Entry 1BBT (X-ray diffraction, 2.60 A resolution); this record covers chains 1 and 2 of the 4 polymer chains in the assembly.

[Chain 1]
Molecule: Foot-and-mouth disease virus (subunit VP1)
Source organism: Foot-and-mouth disease virus
UniProtKB: Q84771 (Q84771_9PICO); residues 1-213 here correspond to UniProt positions 508-720 (UniProt number = residue number + 507)
Amino-acid sequence (213 residues; row label = number of the first residue in the row):
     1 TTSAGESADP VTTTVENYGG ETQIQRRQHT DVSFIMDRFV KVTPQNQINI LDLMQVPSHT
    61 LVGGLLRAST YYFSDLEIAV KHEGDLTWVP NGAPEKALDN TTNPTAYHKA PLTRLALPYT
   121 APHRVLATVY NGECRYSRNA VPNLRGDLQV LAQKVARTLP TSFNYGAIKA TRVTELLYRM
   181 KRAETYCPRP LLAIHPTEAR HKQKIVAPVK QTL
Disordered / not traced: 135-156, 209-213
Differences from the reference sequence: conflict Val56 (Ile780 in Q84771), Gly64 (Ala788 in Q84771), Ser137 (Asn861 in Q84771)

[Chain 2]
Molecule: Foot-and-mouth disease virus (subunit VP2)
Source organism: Foot-and-mouth disease virus
UniProtKB: Q84771 (Q84771_9PICO); residues 1-218 here correspond to UniProt positions 70-287 (UniProt number = residue number + 69)
Amino-acid sequence (218 residues; numbered 1 to 218; the number before each row is that of its first residue):
     1 DKKTEETTLL EDRILTTRNG HTTSTTQSSV GVTYGYATAE DFVSGPNTSG LETRVVQAER
    61 FFKTHLFDWV TSDSFGRCHL LELPTDHKGV YGSLTDSYAY MRNGWDVEVT AVGNQFNGGC
   121 LLVAMVPELC SIQKRELYQL TLFPHQFINP RTNMTAHITV PFVGVNRYDQ YKVHKPWTLV
   181 VMVVAPLTVN TEGAPQIKVY ANIAPTNVHV AGEFPSKE
Disordered / not traced: 1-8
Differences from the reference sequence: conflict Cys130 (Tyr416 in Q84771)

[Interface between chain 1 and chain 2]
Pairs across the interface - 56 pairs, chain 1 then chain 2:
  Gly5(1) with Phe147(2)
  Glu6(1) with Val30(2); Gln146(2); Phe147(2), hydrogen bond (backbone-backbone); Asn149(2); Thr152(2), hydrogen bond; Asn153(2)
  Ser7(1) with Val30(2); Thr33(2), hydrogen bond (backbone-side chain); Gln146(2)
  Ala8(1) with Thr33(2); His145(2)
  Tyr71(1) with Glu128(2), hydrogen bond; Val163(2); Gly164(2); Val165(2), hydrophobic
  His123(1) with Val165(2); Asn166(2), hydrogen bond
  Arg124(1) with Asp41(2), salt bridge; Gly164(2), hydrogen bond (side chain-backbone); Val165(2), hydrogen bond (backbone-backbone); Asn166(2); Arg167(2)
  Val125(1) with Val165(2)
  Leu126(1) with Val165(2)
  Ala127(1) with Val165(2), hydrophobic
  Val129(1) with Glu128(2)
  Tyr130(1) with Glu128(2); Cys130(2), hydrogen bond (backbone-side chain); His174(2)
  Asn131(1) with Glu82(2), hydrogen bond; Glu128(2), hydrogen bond (backbone-side chain); Leu129(2); Cys130(2); His174(2); Lys175(2), hydrogen bond (backbone-backbone)
  Gly132(1) with Val173(2); His174(2)
  Cys134(1) with Cys130(2), hydrophobic; Ser131(2)
  Phe163(1) with Val165(2), hydrophobic
  Cys187(1) with Tyr36(2), hydrophobic
  Pro188(1) with Phe143(2)
  Arg189(1) with Val126(2); Pro127(2), hydrogen bond (side chain-backbone); Glu128(2); Leu142(2)
  Pro190(1) with Glu136(2); Gln139(2); Leu142(2)
  Leu191(1) with Gln139(2), hydrogen bond (backbone-side chain)
  Leu192(1) with Arg135(2); Glu136(2); Gln139(2)
  Ala193(1) with Arg135(2), hydrogen bond (backbone-side chain)
  His195(1) with Arg135(2)
Interface residues without a listed pair, chain 1 (27 interface residues in all): Thr70, Glu133, Ile194
Interface residues without a listed pair, chain 2 (32 interface residues in all): Arg102, Thr178

[Summary]
Chain 1 and chain 2 form an interface of 27 and 32 residues respectively; the contacts include 14 hydrogen
bonds and 1 salt bridge. Polar contacts include Arg124(1)-Asp41(2), Glu6(1)-Thr152(2) and Ser7(1)-Thr33(2).
Here chain 1 is Foot-and-mouth disease virus (subunit VP1) and chain 2 is Foot-and-mouth disease virus
(subunit VP2), both from Foot-and-mouth disease virus. Entry 1BBT (Methods used in the structure determination
of foot and mouth disease virus) was determined by X-ray diffraction.
